PDB entry 8ZI3 | electron microscopy, 2.89 A resolution | chains B and D of the 8 polymer chains in the assembly

[Chain B]
Protein: ATP synthase subunit alpha
Source organism: Acinetobacter baumannii AB5075
Notes: EC 7.1.2.2
Reference sequence: A3M142 (ATPA_ACIBT); residue numbers follow UniProt; this construct covers 1-514
Chain sequence (514 residues; numbered 1 to 514; the number before each row is that of its first residue):
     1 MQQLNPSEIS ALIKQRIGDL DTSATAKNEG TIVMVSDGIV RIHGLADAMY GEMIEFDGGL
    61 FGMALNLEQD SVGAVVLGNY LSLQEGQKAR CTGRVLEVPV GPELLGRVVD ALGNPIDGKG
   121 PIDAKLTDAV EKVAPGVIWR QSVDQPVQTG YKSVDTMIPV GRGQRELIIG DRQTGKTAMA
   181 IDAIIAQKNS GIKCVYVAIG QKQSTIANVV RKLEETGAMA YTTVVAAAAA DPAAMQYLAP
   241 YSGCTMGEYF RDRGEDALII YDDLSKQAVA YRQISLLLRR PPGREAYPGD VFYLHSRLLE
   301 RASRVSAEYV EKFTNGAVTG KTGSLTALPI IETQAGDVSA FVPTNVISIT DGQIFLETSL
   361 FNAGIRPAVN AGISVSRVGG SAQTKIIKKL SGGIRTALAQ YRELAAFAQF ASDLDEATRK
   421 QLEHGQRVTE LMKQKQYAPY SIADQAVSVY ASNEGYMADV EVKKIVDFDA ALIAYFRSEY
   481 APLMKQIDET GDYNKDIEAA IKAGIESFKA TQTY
Disordered / not traced: 1-25
UniProt features mapped onto this chain:
  - binding site (ATP): Gly170 to Thr177
  - site: Ser374 (Required for activity)
Metal / ion sites: Mg2+: Thr177 (together with ATP)
Residues lining bound ligands: ATP (adenosine-5'-triphosphate): Asp171, Arg172, Gln173, Thr174, Gly175, Lys176, Thr177, Ala178, Phe361, Arg366, Pro367, Gln434, Lys435, Gln436

[Chain D]
Protein: ATP synthase subunit beta
Source organism: Acinetobacter baumannii AB5075
Notes: EC 7.1.2.2
Reference sequence: V5VHQ6 (V5VHQ6_ACIBA); residues 1-464 here = UniProt positions 1-464
Chain sequence (464 residues; each row starts with the number of its first residue):
     1 MSSGRIIQII GAVIDVEFER TSVPKIYDAL QVDGTETTLE VQQQLGDGVV RTIAMGSTEG
    61 LKRGLTVTST NAPISVPVGT ATLGRIMDVL GRPIDEAGPV ATEERLPIHR QAPSYAEQAA
   121 STDLLETGIK VIDLLCPFAK GGKVGLFGGA GVGKTVNMME LINNIAKAHS GLSVFAGVGE
   181 RTREGNDFYH EMKDSNVLDK VAMVYGQMNE PPGNRLRVAL TGLTMAEYFR DEKDENGKGR
   241 DVLLFVDNIY RYTLAGTEVS ALLGRMPSAV GYQPTLAEEM GVLQERITST KSGSITSIQA
   301 VYVPADDLTD PSPATTFAHL DATVVLSRDI ASSGIYPAID PLDSTSRQLD PLVVGQEHYE
   361 IARAVQNVLQ RYKELKDIIA ILGMDELAEE DKLVVYRARK IQRFFSQPFH VAEVFTGAPG
   421 KLVPLKETIR GFKGLLAGEY DHIPEQAFYM VGGIDEVIAK AEKL
Disordered / not traced: 1
Residues lining bound ligands: ADP (adenosine-5'-diphosphate): Gly151, Val152, Gly153, Lys154, Thr155, Val156, Tyr336, Phe409, Ala412, Phe415

[Interface between chain B and chain D]
Contacting residue pairs - 49 pairs, chain B then chain D:
  Val33(B) - Leu45(D)
  Val33(B) - Gly46(D)
  Met34(B) - Gln44(D)
  Val35(B) - Ile26(D)  hydrophobic
  Val35(B) - Gln43(D)
  Val35(B) - Gln44(D)  hydrogen bond (backbone-backbone)
  Ser36(B) - Gln43(D)
  Asp37(B) - Arg265(D)  salt bridge
  Asn79(B) - Gln111(D)
  Leu81(B) - Ile26(D)  hydrophobic
  Leu81(B) - Gln111(D)
  Gln84(B) - Lys25(D)
  Gln84(B) - Gln44(D)
  Glu85(B) - Gln44(D)  hydrogen bond (backbone-side chain)
  Glu85(B) - Gly46(D)
  Glu85(B) - Asp47(D)  hydrogen bond (side chain-backbone)
  Glu85(B) - Gly48(D)
  Ile116(B) - Tyr115(D)
  Arg172(B) - Phe317(D)
  Arg172(B) - Asp343(D)  salt bridge
  Gln173(B) - Thr345(D)  hydrogen bond
  Lys202(B) - Glu285(D)
  Lys202(B) - His319(D)
  Lys202(B) - Leu320(D)
  Lys202(B) - Asp321(D)  salt bridge
  Gln203(B) - Pro113(D)
  Gln203(B) - Gln118(D)
  Gln203(B) - Glu285(D)
  Ser204(B) - Gln118(D)  hydrogen bond
  Ala207(B) - Tyr115(D)  hydrophobic
  Val210(B) - Tyr115(D)
  Arg211(B) - Ala120(D)
  Ala229(B) - Glu285(D)
  Ala229(B) - His319(D)
  Ala230(B) - Glu285(D)
  Asp231(B) - Glu278(D)
  Arg272(B) - Ser268(D)
  Gln273(B) - Pro274(D)
  Gln273(B) - Thr275(D)
  Leu276(B) - Pro274(D)  hydrophobic
  Leu277(B) - Arg265(D)
  Leu277(B) - Thr275(D)
  Arg279(B) - Gly264(D)  hydrogen bond (side chain-backbone)
  Asn362(B) - Asn367(D)
  Asn362(B) - Gln370(D)
  Ala363(B) - Asn367(D)
  Ala363(B) - Gln370(D)
  Arg366(B) - Arg363(D)
  Gln409(B) - Leu387(D)
Interface residues without a listed pair, chain B (42 interface residues in all): Tyr80, Asp117, Gln201, Pro232, Ala233, Arg280, Glu285, Ala286, Gln334, Ala335, Ser359, Phe361
Interface residues without a listed pair, chain D (47 interface residues in all): Tyr27, Ser114, Ala116, Met266, Pro267, Ala269, Gly281, Thr288, Leu308, Thr309, Ala314, Ala318, Leu342, Arg347, Tyr359, Gln366, Asp391

[Summary]
42 residues of chain B face 47 of chain D across their interface, with 6 hydrogen bonds and 3 salt bridges.
Polar pairs include Asp37(B)-Arg265(D), Arg172(B)-Asp343(D) and Lys202(B)-Asp321(D). Chain B binds ATP. Bound
to chain D: ADP. From UniProt: 8 ATP-binding residues on chain B.
Chain B is ATP synthase subunit alpha and chain D is ATP synthase subunit beta, both from Acinetobacter
baumannii AB5075; the structure, Cryo-EM reveals transition states of the Acinetobacter baumannii F1-ATPase
rotary subunits gamma and epsilon and novel ..., was determined by electron microscopy, deposited together
with 8ZI0, 8ZI1 and 8ZI2.
